Entry 9BFG (X-ray diffraction, 2.18 A resolution); this record covers chain A.

[Chain A]
Name: Tyrocidine synthase 1
Source organism: Brevibacillus parabrevis
Notes: EC 5.1.1.11
UniProtKB: P09095 (TYCA_BREPA); residues 3-545 here correspond to UniProt positions 515-1057 (UniProt number = residue number + 512)
Chain sequence (555 residues; each row starts with the number of its first residue):
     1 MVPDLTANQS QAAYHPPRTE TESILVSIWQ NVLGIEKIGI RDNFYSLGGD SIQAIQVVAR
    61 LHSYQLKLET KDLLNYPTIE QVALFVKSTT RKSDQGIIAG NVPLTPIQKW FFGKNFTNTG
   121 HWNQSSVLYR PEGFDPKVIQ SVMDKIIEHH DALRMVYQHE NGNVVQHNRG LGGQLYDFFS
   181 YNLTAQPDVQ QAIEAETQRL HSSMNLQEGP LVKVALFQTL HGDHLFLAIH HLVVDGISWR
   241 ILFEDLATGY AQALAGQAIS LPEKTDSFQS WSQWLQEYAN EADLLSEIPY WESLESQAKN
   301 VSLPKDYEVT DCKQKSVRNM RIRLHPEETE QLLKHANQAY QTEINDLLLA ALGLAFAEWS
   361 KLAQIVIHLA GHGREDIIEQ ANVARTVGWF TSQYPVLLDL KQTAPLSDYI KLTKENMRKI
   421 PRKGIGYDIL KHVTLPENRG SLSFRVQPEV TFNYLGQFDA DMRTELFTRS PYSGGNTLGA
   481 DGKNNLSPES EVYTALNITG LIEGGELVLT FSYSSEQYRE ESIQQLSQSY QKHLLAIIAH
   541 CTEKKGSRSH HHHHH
Not modelled in the structure: 1-10, 544-555
Differences from the reference sequence: expression tag (1-2, 546-555); engineered mutation Ala370 (Glu882 in P09095)
Swiss-Prot annotation at these positions:
  - modified residue: Ser51 (O-(pantetheine 4'-phosphoryl)serine)
Covalent attachments: compound 2GH linked to Ser51, His231
Small-molecule neighbours: 2GH (N~3~-[(2R)-2-hydroxy-3,3-dimethyl-4-(phosphonooxy)butanoyl]-N-pentyl-beta-alaninamide): Asp50, Ile52, Gln124, Gly236, Ile344, Asn345, Ala370, Gly371, His372, Thr391, Lys423, Asn453, Tyr454, Leu455, Gly456, Leu478

[Summary]
Covalently linked compound 2GH: at His231.
Chain A is Tyrocidine synthase 1 (Brevibacillus parabrevis); the structure, Structure of the crosslinked PCP-E
didomain of tyrocidine synthetase A, was determined by X-ray diffraction, deposited together with 9BFD, 9BFE
and 9BFF.
